PDB entry 1DP6 | X-ray diffraction, 2.30 A resolution | chain A

[Chain A]
Protein: Fixl protein
Source organism: Bradyrhizobium japonicum
Notes: fragment: heme domain
UniProtKB: P23222 (FIXL_BRAJA); residues 140-270 here = UniProt positions 140-270
Sequence (131 residues; row label = number of the first residue in the row):
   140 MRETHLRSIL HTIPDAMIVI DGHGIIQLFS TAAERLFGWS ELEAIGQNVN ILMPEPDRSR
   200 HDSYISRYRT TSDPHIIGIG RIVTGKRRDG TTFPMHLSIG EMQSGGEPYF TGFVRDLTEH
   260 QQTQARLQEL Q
Not modelled in the structure: 140-153, 270
Differences from the reference sequence: conflict M140 (Thr in P23222)
UniProt features mapped onto this chain:
  - binding site (heme): H200
Ion coordination: heme Fe: H200 (together with oxygen molecule)
Ligand contacts: heme / oxygen molecule: I157, I159, V188, L191, M192, D196, H200, Y203, I204, R206, Y207, P213, H214, I215, I216, R220, V222, T223, G224, M234, L236, I238, F249, T250, G251

[Summary]
Ligands of chain A: heme / oxygen molecule. UniProt lists heme-binding residue H200.
Chain A is Fixl protein (Bradyrhizobium japonicum); the structure, Oxygen-binding complex of fixl heme domain,
was determined by X-ray diffraction together with 1DP8 and 1DP9 from the same study.
